Entry 6EWE (X-ray diffraction, 1.46 A resolution); this record covers chain A.

# Chain A
Name: Metallo-beta-lactamase type 2
From: Bacillus cereus
Notes: EC 3.5.2.6
Reference sequence: P04190 (BLA2_BACCE); residues 31-257 here = UniProt positions 31-257
Amino-acid sequence (227 residues; row label = number of the first residue in the row):
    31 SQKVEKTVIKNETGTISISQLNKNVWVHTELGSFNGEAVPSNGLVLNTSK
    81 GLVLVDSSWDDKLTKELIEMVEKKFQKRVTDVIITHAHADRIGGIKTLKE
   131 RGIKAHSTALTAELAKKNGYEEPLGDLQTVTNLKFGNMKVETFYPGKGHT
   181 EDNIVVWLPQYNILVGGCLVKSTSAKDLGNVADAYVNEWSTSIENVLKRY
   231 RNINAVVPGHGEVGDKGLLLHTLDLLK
Disordered / not traced: 31-35, 64-67
Ion coordination: Zn2+ site 1: His116, His118, His179 (together with DZ-308); Zn2+ site 2: Asp120, Cys198, His240 (together with DZ-308)
Small-molecule neighbours: DZ-308 (C0W; (Z)-3-(1-benzothiophen-3-yl)-2-sulfanyl-prop-2-enoic acid): His116, His118, Asp120, His179, Cys198, Lys201, Asn210, Ala212, Asp213, His240

# Summary
Chain A binds DZ-308. His116, His118 and His179 form the Zn2+ site 1. Asp120, Cys198 and His240 form the Zn2+
site 2.
Chain A is Metallo-beta-lactamase type 2 (Bacillus cereus); the structure, Crystal structure of BCII
Metallo-beta-lactamase in complex with DZ-308, was determined by X-ray diffraction, deposited together with
6EUM, 6EW3, 6F2N and 5JMX.
